8RLV - chains A and C of the 5 polymer chains in the assembly; structure by X-ray diffraction, 2.61 A resolution.

# Chain A
Protein: HLA class I histocompatibility antigen, alpha chain E
From: Homo sapiens
UniProtKB: P13747 (HLAE_HUMAN); residues 1-276 here correspond to UniProt positions 22-297 (UniProt number = residue number + 21)
Amino-acid sequence (276 residues; row label = number of the first residue in the row):
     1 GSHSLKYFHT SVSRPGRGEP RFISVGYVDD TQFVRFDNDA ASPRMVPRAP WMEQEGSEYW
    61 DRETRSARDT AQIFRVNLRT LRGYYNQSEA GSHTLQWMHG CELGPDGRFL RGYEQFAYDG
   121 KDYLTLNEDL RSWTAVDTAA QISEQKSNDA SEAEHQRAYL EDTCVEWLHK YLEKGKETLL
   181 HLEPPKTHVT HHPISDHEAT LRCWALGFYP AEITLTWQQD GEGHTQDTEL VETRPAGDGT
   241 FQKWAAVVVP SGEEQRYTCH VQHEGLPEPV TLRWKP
UniProt features mapped onto this chain:
  - region: K275, P276 (Connecting peptide)
  - binding site (a peptide antigen): Y7, E63, S66, N77, Y84, S143, K146, Q156, Y159, Y171
  - glycosylation: N86 (N-linked (GlcNAc...) asparagine)
Disulfides: C101-C164, C203-C259
Reported in the primary citation:
  - conformationally variable residues: T70, F74

# Chain C
Protein: Large envelope protein
UniProtKB: Q67953 (Q67953_HBV); residues 1-9 here correspond to UniProt positions 427-435 (UniProt number = residue number + 426)
Amino-acid sequence (9 residues; each row starts with the number of its first residue):
     1 ILSPFIPLL
Sequence notes: variant I6 (Leu432 in Q67953)
Reported in the primary citation:
  - conformationally variable residues: I6
  - mutagenesis - S3N (39.5 min): increased stability with HLA class I histocompatibility antigen, alpha chain E (chain A)

# How chain A and chain C interact
Pairs across the interface (44):
  Y7(A) - I1(C)  hydrogen bond (side chain-backbone)
  Y7(A) - L2(C)  hydrophobic
  H9(A) - L2(C)
  M45(A) - L2(C)  hydrophobic
  Y59(A) - I1(C)  hydrophobic
  R62(A) - I1(C)
  E63(A) - I1(C)
  E63(A) - L2(C)  hydrogen bond (side chain-backbone)
  S66(A) - L2(C)
  S66(A) - S3(C)
  A67(A) - L2(C)
  D69(A) - I6(C)
  T70(A) - I6(C)
  I73(A) - I6(C)  hydrophobic
  I73(A) - P7(C)
  I73(A) - L8(C)  hydrophobic
  N77(A) - P7(C)  hydrogen bond (side chain-backbone)
  N77(A) - L8(C)
  N77(A) - L9(C)  hydrogen bond (side chain-backbone)
  T80(A) - L9(C)
  L81(A) - L9(C)  hydrophobic
  Y84(A) - L9(C)  hydrogen bond (side chain-backbone)
  L95(A) - L9(C)  hydrophobic
  W97(A) - F5(C)
  W97(A) - P7(C)
  E114(A) - P7(C)
  F116(A) - P7(C)  hydrophobic
  F116(A) - L9(C)  hydrophobic
  Y123(A) - L9(C)  hydrophobic
  L124(A) - L9(C)  hydrophobic
  S143(A) - L9(C)  hydrogen bond (side chain-backbone)
  K146(A) - L9(C)  hydrogen bond (side chain-backbone)
  E152(A) - P7(C)
  H155(A) - F5(C)
  Q156(A) - S3(C)
  Q156(A) - F5(C)  hydrogen bond (side chain-backbone)
  Q156(A) - P7(C)
  Y159(A) - I1(C)  hydrogen bond (side chain-backbone)
  Y159(A) - L2(C)
  Y159(A) - S3(C)
  Y159(A) - P4(C)
  T163(A) - I1(C)
  W167(A) - I1(C)
  Y171(A) - I1(C)  hydrogen bond (side chain-backbone)
Interface residues without a listed pair, chain A (35 interface residues in all): L5, S24, F74, H99, W133
The authors on this interface:
  - residue pairs: F74(A)-I6(C)

# Summary
35 residues of chain A face 9 of chain C across their interface, with 10 hydrogen bonds. Polar pairs include
Y7(A)-I1(C), E63(A)-L2(C) and N77(A)-P7(C). The authors report a contact between F74(A) and I6(C). The paper
reports that S3N of chain C increases stability with HLA class I histocompatibility antigen, alpha chain E
(chain A); conformational variability at T70(A), F74(A) and I6(C).
Chain A is HLA class I histocompatibility antigen, alpha chain E (Homo sapiens) and chain C is Large envelope
protein; the structure, TCR in complex with HLA-E*01:03 bound to HBV envelope 371-379 L6I peptide, was
determined by X-ray diffraction, deposited together with 8RLT and 8RLU.
